8AN1 - chains B and H of the 18 polymer chains in the assembly; structure by electron microscopy, 3.93 A resolution.

[Chain B (and H)]
Name: Citrate synthase
From: Synechococcus elongatus PCC 7942
Notes: chain H of this document is another copy of the same molecule, construct and numbering; everything in this record applies to it too
Reference sequence: Q31QM5 (Q31QM5_SYNE7); residues 1-386 here = UniProt positions 1-386
Chain sequence (394 residues; each row starts with the number of its first residue):
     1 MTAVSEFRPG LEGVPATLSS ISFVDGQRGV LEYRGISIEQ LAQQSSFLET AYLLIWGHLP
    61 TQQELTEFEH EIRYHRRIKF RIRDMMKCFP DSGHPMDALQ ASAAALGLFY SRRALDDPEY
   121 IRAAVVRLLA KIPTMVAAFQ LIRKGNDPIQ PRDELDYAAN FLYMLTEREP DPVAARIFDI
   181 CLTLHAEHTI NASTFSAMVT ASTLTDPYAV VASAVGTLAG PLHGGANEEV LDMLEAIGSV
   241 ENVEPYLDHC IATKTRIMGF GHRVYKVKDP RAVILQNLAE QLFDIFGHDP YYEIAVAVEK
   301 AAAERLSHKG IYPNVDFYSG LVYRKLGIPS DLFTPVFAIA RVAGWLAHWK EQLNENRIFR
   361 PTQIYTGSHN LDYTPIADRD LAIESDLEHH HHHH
Unresolved in the structure: 1-20, 46, 113-118, 220-225, 239, 262-269, 287-289, 307-312, 356-394 (chain H: 1-4, 115, 224-225, 378-394)
Sequence notes: expression tag (387-394)
From the paper describing this entry:
  - mutagenesis - L18Q: unchanged catalytic activity on saturating substrate conditions

[Chain B / chain H interface]
Pairs across the interface (7; chain B residue first):
  Lys87(B) - Phe80(H)
  Lys144(B) - Lys79(H)
  Gly145(B) - Lys79(H)
  Gly145(B) - Phe80(H)
  Asn146(B) - Arg77(H)
  Asn146(B) - Phe80(H)
  Asp147(B) - Phe80(H)
Other interface residues (no listed pair), chain B (7 interface residues in all): Phe89, Ile142
Other interface residues (no listed pair), chain H (5 interface residues in all): Arg81, Arg83

[Summary]
The interface between chain B and chain H involves 7 residues on one side and 5 on the other. The paper
reports that L18Q of chain B leaves catalytic activity on saturating substrate conditions unchanged.
Chain B and chain H are both Citrate synthase (Synechococcus elongatus PCC 7942); the structure, Structure of
a first level Sierpinski triangle formed by a citrate synthase, was determined by electron microscopy (same
publication as 8BP7, 8BEI, 8RJK and 8RJL).
